5DB0 - chain A; structure by X-ray diffraction, 1.50 A resolution.

# Chain A
Protein: Menin
Organism: Homo sapiens
UniProtKB: O00255 (MEN1_HUMAN), isoform O00255-2; numbering as in UniProt; present here: 1-53, 74-386, 399-459, 537-593
Amino-acid sequence (489 residues; row label = number of the first residue in the row; note: 109 numbers in that range are skipped by the numbering (no residue carries them; nothing is unmodelled there); numbers below 1 keep their minus sign (Gly-4 is residue -4)):
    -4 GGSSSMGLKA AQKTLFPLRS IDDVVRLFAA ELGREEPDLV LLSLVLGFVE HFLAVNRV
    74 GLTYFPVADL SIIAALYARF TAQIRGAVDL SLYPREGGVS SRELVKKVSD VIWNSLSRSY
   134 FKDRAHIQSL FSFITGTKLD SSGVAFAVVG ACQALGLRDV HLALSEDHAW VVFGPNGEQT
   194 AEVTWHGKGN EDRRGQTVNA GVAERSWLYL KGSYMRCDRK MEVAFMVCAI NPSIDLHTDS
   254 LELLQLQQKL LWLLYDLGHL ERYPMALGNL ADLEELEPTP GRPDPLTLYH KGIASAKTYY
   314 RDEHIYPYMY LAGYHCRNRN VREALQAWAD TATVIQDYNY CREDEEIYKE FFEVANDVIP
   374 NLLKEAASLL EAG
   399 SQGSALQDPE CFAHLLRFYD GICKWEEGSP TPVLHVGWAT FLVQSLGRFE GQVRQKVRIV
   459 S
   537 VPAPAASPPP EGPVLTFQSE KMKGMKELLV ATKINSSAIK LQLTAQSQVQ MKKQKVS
Disordered / not traced: -4 to 1, 537-547, 590-593
Sequence notes: expression tag (-4 to 0); engineered mutation Ala541 (Thr in O00255)
UniProt features mapped onto this chain:
  - natural variant: Pro12 (P12L: In MEN1), Leu22 (L22R: In MEN1), Glu26 (E26K: In parathyroid adenoma and MEN1), Leu39 (L39W: In MEN1), Gly42 (G42D: In MEN1), Glu45 (E45G: In MEN1; E45K: In MEN1), Leu89 to Ala95 (deletion: In MEN1), Arg98 (R98L: In MEN1), Gly110 (G110E: In MEN1), Lys119 (deletion: In MEN1), Lys135 (K135I: In MEN1), His139 (H139D: In MEN1; H139P: In MEN1; H139R: In MEN1; H139Y: In MEN1), 75 further natural variant entries in UniProt
  - mutagenesis: Ala182 (A182F: Reduced interaction with KMT2A), Met278 (M278W: Loss of interaction with KMT2A and JUND), Asp285 (D285R: Reduced interaction with KMT2A; when associated with R-288 and R-290), Glu288 (E288R: Reduced interaction with KMT2A; when associated with R-285 and R-290), Glu290 (E290R: Reduced interaction with KMT2A; when associated with R-285 and R-288), Tyr319 (Y319A: Reduced interaction with KMT2A), Tyr323 (Y323A: Reduced interaction with KMT2A), Glu366 (E366A: Reduced interaction with KMT2A; when associated with A-370), Asp370 (D370A: Reduced interaction with KMT2A; when associated with A-366)
  - modified residue: Ser543 (Phosphoserine)
Residues lining bound ligands: mi-352 / 6E6: Ser155, Leu177, Ser178, Glu179, Asp180, His181, Ala182, Phe238, Cys241, Tyr276, Met278, Tyr319, Met322, Tyr323, Ala325, Gly326, Trp341, Glu363, Glu366, Val367, Val371
From the paper describing this entry:
  - binding site for the ligand 6E6: Glu363, Glu366
  - binding site for mi-352: Glu366

# Summary
Chain A binds mi-352 / 6E6. From UniProt: 9 mutagenesis sites. The paper reports a binding site for the ligand
6E6 at Glu363 and Glu366; a binding site for mi-352 at Glu366.
Chain A is Menin (Homo sapiens); the structure, Menin in complex with MI-352, was determined by X-ray
diffraction together with 5DB1, 5DB2 and 5DB3 from the same study.
